6IS8 - chains B and D of the 4 polymer chains in the assembly; structure by X-ray diffraction, 1.68 A resolution.

# Chain B
Name: Monokaryotic chloroplast 1
Source organism: Zea mays
Notes: fragment: RuvC domain
Reference sequence: B4FCI7 (B4FCI7_MAIZE); residue numbers follow UniProt; this construct covers 109-271
Amino-acid sequence (174 residues; each row starts with the number of its first residue):
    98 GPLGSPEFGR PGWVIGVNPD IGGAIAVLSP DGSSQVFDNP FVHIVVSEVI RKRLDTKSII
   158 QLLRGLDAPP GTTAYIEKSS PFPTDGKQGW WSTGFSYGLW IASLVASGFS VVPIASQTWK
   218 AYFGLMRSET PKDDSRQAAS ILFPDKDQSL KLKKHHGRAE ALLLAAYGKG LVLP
Disordered / not traced: 98-108
Construct notes: expression tag (98-108); engineered mutation Asn115 (Asp in B4FCI7)
Bound ions: Mg2+: Asn115, Asp117 (shared with 1 residue of chain C)

# Chain D
Molecule: 33-nt DNA strand
Sequence (33 nucleotides; row label = number of the first residue in the row):
     1 ATCTGCAGGG TCTGGTTTCC AGACCTACGA TTG
Disordered / not traced: 16
Bound ions: Mg2+: DT26 (shared with 2 residues of chain A)

# Chain B / chain D interface
Contacting residue pairs (22; chain B residue first):
  Val143(B) - DT11(D)  phosphate contact
  Val143(B) - DC12(D)  phosphate contact
  Ser144(B) - DT11(D)  hydrogen bond to the phosphate
  Ser144(B) - DC12(D)  hydrogen bond to the phosphate
  Glu145(B) - DC19(D)  base contact
  Arg148(B) - DT11(D)  salt bridge to the phosphate
  Thr181(B) - DG8(D)  base contact
  Asp182(B) - DG8(D)  hydrogen bond to the base
  Gly183(B) - DG8(D)  hydrogen bond to the base
  Gly183(B) - DG9(D)  phosphate contact
  Lys184(B) - DG9(D)  hydrogen bond to the phosphate
  Lys184(B) - DG10(D)  salt bridge to the phosphate
  Gln185(B) - DG9(D)  hydrogen bond to the base
  Gln185(B) - DG10(D)  hydrogen bond to the phosphate
  Gln185(B) - DT11(D)  hydrogen bond to the phosphate
  Gly186(B) - DG9(D)  hydrogen bond to the base
  Leu249(B) - DT2(D)  phosphate contact
  Leu249(B) - DC3(D)  phosphate contact
  Lys250(B) - DC3(D)  hydrogen bond to the phosphate
  Lys250(B) - DT4(D)  salt bridge to the phosphate
  Lys251(B) - DT2(D)  phosphate contact
  Lys251(B) - DC3(D)  hydrogen bond to the phosphate
Other interface residues (no listed pair), chain B (14 interface residues in all): Val142

# In short
The interface between chain B and chain D involves 14 residues on one side and 9 on the other, with 11
hydrogen bonds and 3 salt bridges. Among the polar pairs are Asp182(B)-DG8(D), Gly183(B)-DG8(D) and
Gln185(B)-DG9(D). Asn115(B) and Asp117(B) form the Mg2+ site.
Here chain B is Monokaryotic chloroplast 1 (Zea mays) and chain D is a 33-nt DNA strand. Entry 6IS8 (Crystal
structure of ZmMoc1 D115N mutant in complex with Holliday junction) was determined by X-ray diffraction
together with 6IS9, 6JRF and 6JRG from the same study.
